6PTW - chains B and D of the 4 polymer chains in the assembly; structure by solution NMR.

[Chain B]
Molecule: GTPase KRas
Source organism: Homo sapiens
UniProt: P01116 (RASK_HUMAN), isoform P01116-2; numbering as in UniProt (aligned over 1-185)
Chain sequence (185 residues; numbered 1 to 185; the number before each row is that of its first residue):
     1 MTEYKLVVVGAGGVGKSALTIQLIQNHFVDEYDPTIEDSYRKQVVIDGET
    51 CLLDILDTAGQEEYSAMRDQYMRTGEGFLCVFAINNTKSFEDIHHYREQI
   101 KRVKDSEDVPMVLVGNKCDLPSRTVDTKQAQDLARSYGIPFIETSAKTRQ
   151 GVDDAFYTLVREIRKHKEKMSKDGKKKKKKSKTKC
Ligand contacts: GMP-PNP: Ala11, Gly12, Gly13, Val14, Gly15, Lys16, Ser17, Ala18, Phe28, Val29, Asp30, Tyr32, Asp33, Pro34, Thr35, Asp57, Thr58, Gly60, Asn116, Lys117, Asp119, Leu120, Ser145, Ala146, Lys147
Swiss-Prot annotation at these positions:
  - motif: Tyr32 to Tyr40 (Effector region)
  - binding site (GTP): Gly10 to Ala18, Val29 to Thr35, Ala59, Gly60, Asn116 to Asp119
  - modified residue: Met1 (N-acetylmethionine), Thr2 (N-acetylthreonine), Lys104 (N6-acetyllysine)
  - lipidation (N6-palmitoyl lysine): Lys182, Lys184
  - glycosylation: Thr35 (Microbial infection: O-linked (Glc) threonine)
  - natural variant: Lys5 (K5E: In NS3; K5N: In GASC), Gly10 (G10GG: In AML), Gly12 (G12A: In colorectal cancer samples; G12C: In lung carcinoma; G12D: In GASC, JMML and SFM; G12R: In lung cancer and bladder cancer; G12S: In GASC and JMML; G12V: In GASC), Gly13 (G13D: In GASC, JMML and OES; G13R: In pylocytic astrocytoma), Val14 (V14I: In NS3), Leu19 (L19F: In OES), Gln22 (Q22E: In CFC2; Q22R: In NS3), Pro34 (P34L: In NS3; P34Q: In NS3; P34R: In CFC2), Ile36 (I36M: In NS3), Thr58 (T58I: In NS3), Ala59 (A59T: In GASC), Gly60 (G60R: In CFC2; G60S: In NS3), 8 further natural variant entries in UniProt
  - mutagenesis: Asp38 (D38A: Decreased interaction with MAPKAP1/SIN1), Tyr40 (Y40A: Decreased interaction with MAPKAP1/SIN1), Gln61 (Q61L: Promotes GTP binding), Cys185 (C185S: Abolished interaction with GPR131)

[Chain D]
Molecule: RAF proto-oncogene serine/threonine-protein kinase
Source organism: Homo sapiens
Notes: fragment: rbd-crd
UniProt: P04049 (RAF1_HUMAN), isoform P04049-2; residues 356-487 here correspond to UniProt positions 56-187 (UniProt number = residue number - 300)
Chain sequence (132 residues; row label = number of the first residue in the row):
   356 NTIRVFLPNKQRTVVNVRNGMSLHDCLMKALKVRGLQPECCAVFRLLQEH
   406 KGKKARLDWNTDAASLIGEELQVDFLDHVPLTTHNFARKTFLKLAFCDIC
   456 QKFLLNGFRCQTCGYKFHEHCSTKVPTMCVDW
Construct notes: conflict Gln403 (His103 in P04049)
Ion coordination: Zn2+ site 1: His439, Cys465, Cys468, Cys484; Zn2+ site 2: Cys452, Cys455, His473, Cys476
Ligand contacts:
  - 17F (O-[(S)-({(2R)-2,3-bis[(9Z)-octadec-9-enoyloxy]propyl}oxy)(hydroxy)phosphoryl]-L-serine), molecule 1: Lys408, Pro435, Met483
  - 17F, molecule 2: Lys457, Leu460, His473, His475
Swiss-Prot annotation at these positions:
  - zinc finger: Thr438 to Cys484 (Phorbol-ester/DAG-type)
  - binding site (Zn(2+)): His439, Cys452, Cys455, Cys465, Cys468, His473, Cys476, Cys484
From the paper describing this entry:
  - mutagenesis - E425K: unchanged binding to GTPase KRas (chain B) (citing earlier work)
  - Zn2+ coordination: His439, Cys452, Cys455, Cys465, Cys468, His473, Cys476, Cys484
  - mutagenesis - E425K: increased signaling in response to EGF stimulation
  - mutagenesis - E425K: unchanged expression
  - binding site for 1,2-dioleoyl-sn-glycero-3-phosphocholine: Lys406 to Arg411

[Chain B / chain D interface]
Pairs across the interface (39):
  Ile21(B) - Val388(D)
  His27(B) - Lys387(D)
  His27(B) - Val388(D)
  Glu31(B) - Lys387(D)
  Asp33(B) - Lys384(D)
  Ile36(B) - Thr357(D)
  Ile36(B) - Val369(D)
  Ile36(B) - Val370(D)
  Ile36(B) - Asn371(D)
  Glu37(B) - Arg359(D)
  Glu37(B) - Arg367(D)
  Glu37(B) - Thr368(D)
  Glu37(B) - Val369(D)
  Asp38(B) - Arg367(D)
  Asp38(B) - Thr368(D)
  Asp38(B) - Arg389(D)
  Ser39(B) - Gln366(D)
  Ser39(B) - Arg367(D)
  Tyr40(B) - Gln366(D)
  Tyr40(B) - Arg389(D)
  Arg41(B) - Asn364(D)
  Arg41(B) - Lys365(D)
  Arg41(B) - Gln366(D)
  Arg41(B) - Thr467(D)
  Arg41(B) - Cys468(D)
  Gln43(B) - Cys468(D)
  Gln43(B) - Gly469(D)
  Gln43(B) - Tyr470(D)
  Val45(B) - Leu447(D)
  Val45(B) - Lys471(D)
  Asp47(B) - Lys448(D)
  Gly48(B) - Lys448(D)
  Gly48(B) - Ala450(D)
  Gly48(B) - Lys471(D)
  Glu49(B) - Lys471(D)
  Thr50(B) - Gly469(D)
  Thr50(B) - Lys471(D)
  Leu52(B) - Asp486(D)
  Leu56(B) - Arg367(D)
Interface residues without a listed pair, chain B (21 interface residues in all): Met1, Gln25, Thr35
Interface residues without a listed pair, chain D (26 interface residues in all): Leu449, Asp453, Arg464

[In short]
The interface between chain B and chain D involves 21 residues on one side and 26 on the other. Bound to chain
B: GMP-PNP. Chain D binds compound 17F. From the paper: a binding site for
1,2-dioleoyl-sn-glycero-3-phosphocholine at Lys406(D); E425K of chain D increases signaling in response to EGF
stimulation.
Chain B is GTPase KRas and chain D is RAF proto-oncogene serine/threonine-protein kinase, both from Homo
sapiens; the structure, NMR data-driven model of KRas-GMPPNP:RBD-CRD complex tethered to a nanodisc (state B),
was determined by solution NMR together with 6PTS from the same study.
